PDB entry 5YEI | X-ray diffraction, 2.30 A resolution | chains B and A of the 4 polymer chains in the assembly

[Chain B]
Protein: Aspartokinase
Organism: Pseudomonas aeruginosa (strain ATCC 15692 / DSM 22644 / CIP 104116 / JCM 14847 / LMG 12228 / 1C / PRS 101 / PAO1)
Notes: EC 2.7.2.4
UniProt: O69077 (AK_PSEAE); residue numbers follow UniProt; this construct covers 249-412
Amino-acid sequence (164 residues; row label = number of the first residue in the row):
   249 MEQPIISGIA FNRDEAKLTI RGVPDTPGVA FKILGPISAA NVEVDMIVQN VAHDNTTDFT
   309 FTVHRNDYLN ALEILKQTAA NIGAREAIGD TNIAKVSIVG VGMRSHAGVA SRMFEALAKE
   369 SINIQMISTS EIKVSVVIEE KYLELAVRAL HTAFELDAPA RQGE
Disordered / not traced: 249, 406-412
Small-molecule neighbours:
  - lysine (LYS): Glu291, Val292, Asp293, Ile295
  - threonine (THR), molecule 1: Val271, Pro272, Asp273, Thr274, Pro275, Gly276, Val277, Ala278, Phe279, Gln297, Thr305
  - threonine (THR), molecule 2: Ile370, Asn371, Ile372

[Chain A]
Protein: Aspartokinase
Organism: Pseudomonas aeruginosa (strain ATCC 15692 / DSM 22644 / CIP 104116 / JCM 14847 / LMG 12228 / 1C / PRS 101 / PAO1)
Notes: EC 2.7.2.4
UniProt: O69077 (AK_PSEAE); numbering as in UniProt (aligned over 1-412)
Amino-acid sequence (412 residues; numbered 1 to 412; the number before each row is that of its first residue):
     1 MALIVQKFGG TSVGTVERIE QVAEKVKKFR EAGDDVVVVV SAMSGETNRL IGLANQIMEQ
    61 PVPRELDVMV STGEQVTIAL LSMALIKRGV PAVSYTGNQV RILTDSAHTK ARILHIDDTH
   121 IRADLKAGRV VVVAGFQGVD GNGNITTLGR GGSDTTGVAL AAALKADECQ IYTDVDGVYT
   181 TDPRVVPQAR RLDKITFEEM LEMASLGSKV LQIRAVEFAG KYNVPLRVLH SFQEGPGTLI
   241 TIDDEEESME QPIISGIAFN RDEAKLTIRG VPDTPGVAFK ILGPISAANV EVDMIVQNVA
   301 HDNTTDFTFT VHRNDYLNAL EILKQTAANI GAREAIGDTN IAKVSIVGVG MRSHAGVASR
   361 MFEALAKESI NIQMISTSEI KVSVVIEEKY LELAVRALHT AFELDAPARQ GE
Disordered / not traced: 1, 244-251, 407-412
Small-molecule neighbours:
  - lysine (LYS): Met351, His354, Ala355, Gly356, Val357, Ala358, Thr377, Ser378, Glu379, Lys381, Val382
  - threonine (THR), molecule 1: Val271, Pro272, Asp273, Thr274, Pro275, Gly276, Val277, Ala278, Gln297, Thr305
  - threonine (THR), molecule 2: Ile370, Asn371, Ile372

[Chain B / chain A interface]
Pairs across the interface (117; chain B residue first):
  Ser255(B) with Lys221(A), hydrogen bond
  Lys265(B) with Val299(A)
  Thr267(B) with Val299(A)
  Arg269(B) with His301(A), hydrogen bond
  Asp273(B) with Asn371(A), hydrogen bond
  Thr274(B) with Asn371(A)
  Pro275(B) with Ser369(A); Ile370(A); Asn371(A)
  Gly276(B) with Ala366(A)
  Ala278(B) with Phe362(A), hydrophobic
  Phe279(B) with Ser359(A); Phe362(A); Glu363(A)
  Leu282(B) with Ser359(A), hydrogen bond (backbone-side chain); Phe362(A), hydrophobic
  Gly283(B) with Ser359(A), hydrogen bond (backbone-side chain)
  Ser286(B) with Gly356(A), hydrogen bond (side chain-backbone); Ser359(A)
  Asn289(B) with Ala355(A)
  Val290(B) with Ala355(A)
  Glu291(B) with Arg352(A); Ser353(A); Ala355(A)
  Asp293(B) with Thr377(A), hydrogen bond (backbone-side chain); Glu379(A)
  Met294(B) with Thr377(A)
  Ile295(B) with Ala358(A), hydrophobic; Ile375(A); Ser376(A); Thr377(A)
  Val296(B) with Val296(A), hydrophobic; Gln297(A); Asn298(A), hydrogen bond (backbone-side chain); Ile375(A)
  Gln297(B) with Val296(A); Ile372(A), hydrogen bond (side chain-backbone); Gln373(A), hydrogen bond (side chain-backbone); Met374(A); Ile375(A), hydrogen bond (backbone-backbone)
  Asn298(B) with Val296(A); Asp306(A), hydrogen bond (side chain-backbone); Phe307(A); Thr308(A), hydrogen bond; Gln373(A)
  Val299(B) with Lys265(A); Thr267(A); Gln373(A); Met374(A), hydrophobic
  His301(B) with Arg269(A), hydrogen bond; Arg333(A)
  Asp306(B) with Asn298(A)
  Phe307(B) with Asn298(A); Ile375(A), hydrophobic
  Thr308(B) with Asn298(A), hydrogen bond
  Arg333(B) with His301(A), hydrogen bond
  Met351(B) with Leu201(A); Ala204(A), hydrophobic; Ile213(A), hydrophobic; Glu291(A)
  Arg352(B) with Ile213(A); Arg214(A); Glu217(A), salt bridge; Glu291(A)
  His354(B) with Val292(A); Asp293(A), hydrogen bond (side chain-backbone)
  Ala355(B) with Ser286(A); Val290(A); Val292(A), hydrophobic
  Gly356(B) with Ser286(A)
  Ala358(B) with Leu282(A), hydrophobic; Ile295(A), hydrophobic
  Ser359(B) with Phe279(A); Leu282(A), hydrogen bond (side chain-backbone); Gly283(A); Ser286(A)
  Phe362(B) with Ala278(A); Phe279(A); Leu282(A), hydrophobic
  Glu363(B) with Phe279(A)
  Ala366(B) with Gly276(A)
  Ser369(B) with Pro275(A)
  Ile370(B) with Pro275(A)
  Asn371(B) with Asp273(A), hydrogen bond (side chain-backbone); Thr274(A); Pro275(A)
  Ile372(B) with Asp273(A); Gln297(A), hydrogen bond (backbone-side chain)
  Gln373(B) with Gln297(A), hydrogen bond (backbone-side chain); Asn298(A); Val299(A)
  Met374(B) with Gln297(A); Val299(A), hydrophobic
  Ile375(B) with Ile295(A); Val296(A); Gln297(A), hydrogen bond (backbone-backbone); Phe307(A), hydrophobic
  Ser376(B) with Ile295(A); Thr377(A)
  Thr377(B) with Asp293(A); Met294(A); Ile295(A); Ser376(A), hydrogen bond (backbone-side chain); Thr377(A)
  Ser378(B) with Glu202(A), hydrogen bond; Ser378(A)
  Glu379(B) with Leu201(A); Glu202(A), hydrogen bond (backbone-side chain); Asp293(A); Lys343(A), salt bridge; Lys381(A), salt bridge
  Ile380(B) with Glu198(A); Leu201(A), hydrophobic; Glu202(A)
  Lys381(B) with Ser378(A); Glu379(A)
  Asp405(B) with Lys221(A), salt bridge
Interface residues without a listed pair, chain B (54 interface residues in all): Lys343, Gly350

[In short]
The interface between chain B and chain A involves 54 residues on one side and 57 on the other, with 25
hydrogen bonds and 4 salt bridges. Among the polar pairs are Arg352(B)-Glu217(A), Glu379(B)-Lys343(A) and
Glu379(B)-Lys381(A).
Here chain B is Aspartokinase and chain A is Aspartokinase, both from Pseudomonas aeruginosa (strain ATCC
15692 / DSM 22644 / CIP 104116 / JCM 14847 / LMG 12228 / 1C / PRS 101 / PAO1). Entry 5YEI (Mechanistic insight
into the regulation of Pseudomonas aeruginosa aspartate kinase) was determined by X-ray diffraction.
